Entry 8GJP (X-ray diffraction, 2.70 A resolution); this record covers chains A and D.

== Chain A ==
Protein: Non-ribosomal peptide synthetase
Organism: Actinoplanes teichomyceticus
UniProt: Q70AZ9 (Q70AZ9_ACTTI); numbering as in UniProt (aligned over 9-398)
Amino-acid sequence (399 residues; numbered 8 to 406; the number before each row is that of its first residue):
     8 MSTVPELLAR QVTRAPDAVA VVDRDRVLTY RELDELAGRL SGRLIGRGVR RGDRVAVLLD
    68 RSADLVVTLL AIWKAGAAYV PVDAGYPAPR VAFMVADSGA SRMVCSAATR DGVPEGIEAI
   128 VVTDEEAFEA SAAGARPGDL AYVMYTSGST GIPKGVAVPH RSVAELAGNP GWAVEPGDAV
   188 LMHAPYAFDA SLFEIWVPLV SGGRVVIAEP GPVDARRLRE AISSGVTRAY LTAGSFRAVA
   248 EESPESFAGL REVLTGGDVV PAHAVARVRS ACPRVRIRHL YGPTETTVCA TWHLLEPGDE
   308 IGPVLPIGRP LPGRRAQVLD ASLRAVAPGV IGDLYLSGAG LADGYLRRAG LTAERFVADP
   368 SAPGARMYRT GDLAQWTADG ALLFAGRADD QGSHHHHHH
Not modelled in the structure: 8, 155-157, 397-406
Construct notes: initiating methionine (8); engineered mutation Y237 (His in Q70AZ9), V295 (Leu in Q70AZ9); expression tag (399-406)
What the authors report for this chain:
  - contacts within the chain: Y237-G263 (hydrogen bond)

== Chain D ==
Protein: MbtH-like short polypeptide
Organism: Actinoplanes teichomyceticus
UniProt: Q70AZ5 (Q70AZ5_ACTTI); residues 1-69 here = UniProt positions 1-69
Amino-acid sequence (69 residues; each row starts with the number of its first residue):
     1 MTNPFDNEDG SFLVLVNGEG QHSLWPAFAE VPDGWTGVHG PASRQDCLGY VEQNWTDLRP
    61 KSLISQISD
Not modelled in the structure: 1, 66-69

== Interface between chain A and chain D ==
Residue-residue contacts (45; chain A residue first):
  G145(A) - L63(D)
  D146(A) - L63(D)
  A328(A) - T2(D)
  A328(A) - P4(D)
  A328(A) - F28(D)
  S329(A) - F28(D)
  L330(A) - F5(D)  hydrophobic
  L330(A) - W25(D)  hydrophobic
  D340(A) - N3(D)  hydrogen bond
  Y342(A) - N3(D)  hydrogen bond
  Y342(A) - F5(D)
  G351(A) - L58(D)
  Y352(A) - L58(D)
  R355(A) - E52(D)
  A356(A) - V51(D)
  A356(A) - E52(D)
  A356(A) - W55(D)
  G357(A) - L48(D)
  G357(A) - E52(D)  hydrogen bond (backbone-side chain)
  T359(A) - W55(D)
  T359(A) - L58(D)
  A360(A) - H22(D)
  A360(A) - S23(D)
  A360(A) - L24(D)  hydrogen bond (backbone-backbone)
  A360(A) - V51(D)  hydrophobic
  E361(A) - R44(D)  salt bridge
  E361(A) - L48(D)
  V364(A) - F5(D)  hydrophobic
  V364(A) - S23(D)
  A365(A) - S23(D)  hydrogen bond (backbone-side chain)
  A365(A) - W25(D)
  A365(A) - P32(D)  hydrophobic
  A365(A) - W35(D)
  P367(A) - P32(D)  hydrophobic
  P370(A) - D33(D)
  G371(A) - N17(D)  hydrogen bond (backbone-side chain)
  G371(A) - D33(D)  hydrogen bond (backbone-backbone)
  G371(A) - G34(D)
  G371(A) - W35(D)
  A372(A) - W35(D)  hydrogen bond (backbone-side chain)
  R373(A) - Q21(D)
  R373(A) - W35(D)
  R376(A) - N3(D)
  R376(A) - F5(D)
  R376(A) - D6(D)  salt bridge
Also at the interface, not in a pair above, chain A (28 interface residues in all): D350, L353, L358, F363, D366
Also at the interface, not in a pair above, chain D (27 interface residues in all): L15, P26, A29, P60

== In short ==
Chain A and chain D form an interface of 28 and 27 residues respectively; the contacts include 8 hydrogen
bonds and 2 salt bridges. Polar contacts include E361(A)-R44(D), R376(A)-D6(D) and D340(A)-N3(D). From the
paper: contacts within the chain involving Y237(A) and G263(A).
Here chain A is Non-ribosomal peptide synthetase and chain D is MbtH-like short polypeptide, both from
Actinoplanes teichomyceticus. Entry 8GJP (A1 Int graft: Adenylation domain 1 core construct from teicoplanin
biosynthesis, intermediate selection pocket graft) was determined by X-ray diffraction together with 8GJ4,
8GKM and 8GLC from the same study.
